PDB entry 5F99 | X-ray diffraction, 2.63 A resolution | chains G and I of the 10 polymer chains in the assembly

[Chain G]
Protein: Histone H2A type 1
From: Xenopus laevis
Reference sequence: P06897 (H2A1_XENLA); residues 1-129 here correspond to UniProt positions 2-130 (UniProt number = residue number + 1)
Amino-acid sequence (129 residues; numbered 1 to 129; the number before each row is that of its first residue):
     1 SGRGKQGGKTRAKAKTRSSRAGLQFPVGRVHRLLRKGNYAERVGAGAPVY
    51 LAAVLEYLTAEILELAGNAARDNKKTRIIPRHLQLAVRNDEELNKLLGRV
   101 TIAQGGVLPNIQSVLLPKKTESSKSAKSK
Not modelled in the structure: 1-8
Differences from the reference sequence: conflict Arg99 (Gly100 in P06897), Ser123 (Ala124 in P06897)
UniProt features mapped onto this chain:
  - modified residue: Ser1 (N-acetylserine), Lys5 (N6-(2-hydroxyisobutyryl)lysine), Lys9 (N6-(2-hydroxyisobutyryl)lysine), Lys36 (N6-(2-hydroxyisobutyryl)lysine), Lys74 (N6-(2-hydroxyisobutyryl)lysine), Lys75 (N6-(2-hydroxyisobutyryl)lysine), Lys95 (N6-(2-hydroxyisobutyryl)lysine), Gln104 (N5-methylglutamine), Lys118 (N6-(2-hydroxyisobutyryl)lysine)
  - cross-link (Glycyl lysine isopeptide (Lys-Gly)): Lys13 (interchain with G-Cter in ubiquitin), Lys15 (interchain with G-Cter in ubiquitin), Lys119 (interchain with G-Cter in ubiquitin)

[Chain I]
Molecule: 147-nt DNA strand
From: Mouse mammary tumor virus
Sequence (147 nucleotides; each row starts with the number of its first residue; numbers below 1 keep their minus sign (DA-73 is residue -73)):
   -73 ATCTGCAACAGTCCTAACATTCACCTCTTGTGTGTTTGTGTCTGTTCGCC
   -23 ATCCCGTCTCCGCTCGTCACTTATCCTTCACTTTCCAGAGGGTCCCCCCG
    27 CAGACCCCGGCGACCCTCAGGTCGGCCGACTGCGGCACAGTTTTGAT

[How chain G and chain I interact]
Contacting residue pairs (16; chain G residue first):
  Lys13(G) - DC44(I)  sugar contact
  Arg29(G) - DT48(I)  hydrogen bond to the phosphate
  Arg29(G) - DC49(I)  salt bridge to the phosphate
  Arg35(G) - DA39(I)  phosphate contact
  Arg42(G) - DG38(I)  hydrogen bond to the sugar
  Arg42(G) - DA39(I)  sugar contact
  Val43(G) - DG38(I)  sugar contact
  Val43(G) - DA39(I)  hydrogen bond to the phosphate
  Gly44(G) - DG38(I)  phosphate contact
  Ala45(G) - DG38(I)  phosphate contact
  Lys75(G) - DC59(I)  phosphate contact
  Lys75(G) - DG60(I)  salt bridge to the phosphate
  Thr76(G) - DG58(I)  phosphate contact
  Thr76(G) - DC59(I)  phosphate contact
  Arg77(G) - DG58(I)  phosphate contact
  Arg77(G) - DC59(I)  phosphate contact
Interface residues without a listed pair, chain G (11 interface residues in all): His31
Interface residues without a listed pair, chain I (9 interface residues in all): DT43

[Summary]
Chain G and chain I form an interface of 11 and 9 residues respectively, with 3 hydrogen bonds and 2 salt
bridges. Among the polar pairs are Arg42(G)-DG38(I), Arg29(G)-DT48(I) and Val43(G)-DA39(I).
Chain G is Histone H2A type 1 (Xenopus laevis) and chain I is a 147-nt DNA strand (Mouse mammary tumor virus);
the structure, X-ray Structure of the MMTV-A Nucleosome Core Particle, was determined by X-ray diffraction.
